6O35 - chains C and D of the 4 polymer chains in the assembly; structure by X-ray diffraction, 2.40 A resolution.

# Chain C (and D)
Molecule: de novo designed WSHC8
From: synthetic construct
Notes: chain D of this document is another copy of the same molecule, construct and numbering; everything in this record applies to it too
Sequence (102 residues; numbered -1 to 100; the number before each row is that of its first residue; numbers below 1 keep their minus sign (Gly-1 is residue -1)):
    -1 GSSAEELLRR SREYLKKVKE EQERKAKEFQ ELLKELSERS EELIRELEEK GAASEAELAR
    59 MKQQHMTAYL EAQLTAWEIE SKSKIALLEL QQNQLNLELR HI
Disordered / not traced: -1 (chain D: -1 to 0, 100)

# How chain C and chain D interact
Pairs across the interface (43; chain C residue first):
  Glu53(C) - Leu45(D)
  Ala57(C) - Leu45(D)  hydrophobic
  Lys60(C) - Leu41(D)
  Gln61(C) - Ser38(D)  hydrogen bond
  Gln61(C) - Ile42(D)
  Gln61(C) - Met59(D)
  Gln61(C) - His63(D)
  Met64(C) - Leu34(D)
  Met64(C) - Arg37(D)
  Met64(C) - Leu41(D)  hydrophobic
  Tyr67(C) - Leu30(D)  hydrophobic
  Leu68(C) - Phe27(D)  hydrophobic
  Leu68(C) - Leu30(D)  hydrophobic
  Leu68(C) - Leu31(D)  hydrophobic
  Leu72(C) - Phe27(D)  hydrophobic
  Leu72(C) - Thr73(D)
  Leu72(C) - Ile77(D)
  Trp75(C) - Lys23(D)
  Trp75(C) - Ala24(D)  hydrophobic
  Trp75(C) - Ala74(D)  hydrophobic
  Trp75(C) - Ile77(D)
  Glu76(C) - Ile77(D)
  Ser79(C) - Gln20(D)
  Ser79(C) - Ser81(D)  hydrogen bond
  Ile83(C) - Gln20(D)
  Ile83(C) - Ser81(D)
  Ile83(C) - Ala84(D)  hydrophobic
  Ile83(C) - Leu88(D)
  Leu86(C) - Tyr12(D)  hydrophobic
  Leu86(C) - Leu13(D)  hydrophobic
  Leu86(C) - Val16(D)  hydrophobic
  Leu86(C) - Leu85(D)  hydrophobic
  Leu86(C) - Leu88(D)  hydrophobic
  Glu87(C) - Leu88(D)
  Gln89(C) - Ser9(D)  hydrogen bond
  Gln90(C) - Leu88(D)  hydrogen bond (side chain-backbone)
  Gln90(C) - Asn91(D)  hydrogen bond
  Gln90(C) - Gln92(D)
  Leu93(C) - Leu5(D)  hydrophobic
  Leu93(C) - Leu6(D)  hydrophobic
  Leu93(C) - Ser9(D)
  Asn94(C) - Leu95(D)
  Leu97(C) - Ala2(D)  hydrophobic
Interface residues without a listed pair, chain C (23 interface residues in all): Lys17, Ala54, Gln71, Lys82
Interface residues without a listed pair, chain D (35 interface residues in all): Ala50, Ala70, Glu78, His99

# Summary
23 residues of chain C and 35 residues of chain D are in contact; the contacts include 5 hydrogen bonds. Among
the polar pairs are Gln61(C)-Ser38(D), Ser79(C)-Ser81(D) and Gln89(C)-Ser9(D).
Chain C and chain D are both de novo designed WSHC8 (synthetic construct); the structure, Crystal structure of
a de novo designed octameric helical-bundle protein, was determined by X-ray diffraction, deposited together
with 6M6Z, 6TJ1 and 6TMS.
